4BLB - chains C and G; structure by X-ray diffraction, 2.80 A resolution.

# Chain C
Molecule: Maltose-binding periplasmic protein, suppressor of fused homolog
Organism: Escherichia coli
Notes: fragment: mbpp residues 29-392, sufuh residues 32-278, 361-483
Reference sequence: chimeric construct of P0AEX9, Q9UMX1: residues 2-368 from P0AEX9 (MALE_ECOLI) positions 27-393 (UniProt number = residue number + 25); residues 372-618 from Q9UMX1 positions 32-278 (UniProt number = residue number - 340); residues 626-718 from Q9UMX1 positions 361-453 (UniProt number = residue number - 265); residues 719-745 from Q9UMX1 positions 457-483 (UniProt number = residue number - 262)
Chain sequence (753 residues; numbered 1 to 753; the number before each row is that of its first residue):
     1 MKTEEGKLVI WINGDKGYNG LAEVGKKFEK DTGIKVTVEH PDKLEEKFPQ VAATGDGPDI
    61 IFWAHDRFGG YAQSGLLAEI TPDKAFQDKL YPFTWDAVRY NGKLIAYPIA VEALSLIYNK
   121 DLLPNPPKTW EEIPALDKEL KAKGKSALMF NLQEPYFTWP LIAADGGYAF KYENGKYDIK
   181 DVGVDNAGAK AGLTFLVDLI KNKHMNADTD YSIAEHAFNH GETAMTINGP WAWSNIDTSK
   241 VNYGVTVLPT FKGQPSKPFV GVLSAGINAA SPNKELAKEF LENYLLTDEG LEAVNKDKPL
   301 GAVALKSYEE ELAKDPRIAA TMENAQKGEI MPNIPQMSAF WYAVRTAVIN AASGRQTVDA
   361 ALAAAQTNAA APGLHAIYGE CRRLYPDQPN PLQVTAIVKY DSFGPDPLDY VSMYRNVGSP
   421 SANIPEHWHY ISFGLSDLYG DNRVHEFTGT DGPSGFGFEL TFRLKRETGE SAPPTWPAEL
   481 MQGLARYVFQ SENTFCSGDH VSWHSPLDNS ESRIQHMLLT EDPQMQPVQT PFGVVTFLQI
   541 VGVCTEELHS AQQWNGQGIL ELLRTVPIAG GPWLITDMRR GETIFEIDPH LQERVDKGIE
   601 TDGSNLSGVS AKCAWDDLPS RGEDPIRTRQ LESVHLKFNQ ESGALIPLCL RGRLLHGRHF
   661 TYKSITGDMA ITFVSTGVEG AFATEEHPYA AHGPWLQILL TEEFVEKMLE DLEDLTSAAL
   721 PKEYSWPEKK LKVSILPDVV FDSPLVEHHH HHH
Disordered / not traced: 1-5, 619-624, 712-718, 736-745
Sequence notes: expression tag (1, 746-753); engineered mutation Thr3 (Ile28 in P0AEX9), His216 (Ala241 in P0AEX9), His220 (Lys245 in P0AEX9), Ala360 (Glu385 in P0AEX9), Ala363 (Lys388 in P0AEX9), Ala364 (Asp389 in P0AEX9), Asn368 (Arg393 in P0AEX9), Asp401 (Trp61 in Q9UMX1), Ser402 (Leu62 in Q9UMX1), Phe403 (Gly63 in Q9UMX1), Ala718 (Pro453 in Q9UMX1), Ala719 (Lys457 in Q9UMX1); linker (369-371, 619-622, 625)
Ion coordination: Zn2+ site 1: His216, Glu222 (shared with 2 residues of chain B); Zn2+ site 2: His751, His753 (shared with 2 residues of chain D)
UniProt features mapped onto this chain:
  - cross-link: Lys597 (Glycyl lysine isopeptide (Lys-Gly) (interchain with G-Cter in ubiquitin))
  - modified residue: Ser743 (Phosphoserine)
From the paper describing this entry:
  - disease-associated variants - R463C: decreased signaling (citing earlier work)
  - disease-associated variants - M481R (citing earlier work)

# Chain G
Molecule: Zinc finger protein GLI1
Reference sequence: P08151 (GLI1_HUMAN); residue numbers follow UniProt; this construct covers 115-131
Chain sequence (17 residues; each row starts with the number of its first residue):
   115 TSPGGSYGHL SIGTMSP
Disordered / not traced: 115-119, 128-131
UniProt features mapped onto this chain:
  - region: Ser120 to Leu124 (Interaction with SUFU)

# Interface between chain C and chain G
Pairs across the interface (41):
  Leu484(C) with Ile126(G), hydrophobic
  Tyr487(C) with His123(G), hydrogen bond; Ile126(G), hydrophobic
  Asn493(C) with Tyr121(G)
  Thr494(C) with His123(G)
  Phe495(C) with His123(G)
  Asp499(C) with Ser120(G); Tyr121(G), hydrogen bond (side chain-backbone); His123(G), salt bridge
  His500(C) with Tyr121(G), hydrogen bond (backbone-backbone); Gly122(G); His123(G), hydrogen bond (backbone-backbone)
  Val501(C) with His123(G); Ile126(G), hydrophobic
  Ser502(C) with His123(G), hydrogen bond (backbone-backbone); Leu124(G); Ser125(G), hydrogen bond (side chain-backbone); Ile126(G)
  Trp503(C) with Ile126(G), hydrophobic; Gly127(G)
  His504(C) with Ser125(G)
  Gln552(C) with Leu124(G)
  Asn605(C) with Ser120(G), hydrogen bond
  Leu606(C) with Ser120(G); Tyr121(G), hydrophobic; Gly122(G)
  Ser607(C) with Ser120(G), hydrogen bond (backbone-backbone)
  Gly608(C) with Ser120(G), hydrogen bond (backbone-backbone); Tyr121(G); Gly122(G), hydrogen bond (backbone-backbone)
  Val609(C) with Tyr121(G); Gly122(G); Leu124(G), hydrophobic
  Ser610(C) with Tyr121(G), hydrogen bond; Gly122(G), hydrogen bond (backbone-backbone); His123(G); Leu124(G), hydrogen bond (backbone-backbone)
  Ala611(C) with Leu124(G), hydrophobic
  Glu641(C) with Leu124(G); Ser125(G), hydrogen bond
  Lys663(C) with Tyr121(G)
Also at the interface, not in a pair above, chain C (23 interface residues in all): Gly498, Leu645

# In short
23 residues of chain C face 8 of chain G across their interface; the contacts include 14 hydrogen bonds and 1
salt bridge. Polar contacts include Asp499(C)-His123(G), Tyr487(C)-His123(G) and Asp499(C)-Tyr121(G). The Zn2+
site 1 is built by His216(C) and Glu222(C). His751(C) and His753(C) coordinate Zn2+ site 2. The paper reports
that R463C of chain C reduces signaling.
Here chain C is Maltose-binding periplasmic protein, suppressor of fused homolog (Escherichia coli) and chain
G is Zinc finger protein GLI1. Entry 4BLB (Crystal structure of a human Suppressor of fused (SUFU)-GLI1p
complex) was determined by X-ray diffraction together with 4BL8, 4BL9, 4BLA and 4BLD from the same study.
